PDB entry 7WKI | X-ray diffraction, 2.60 A resolution | chains A and B

Chain A:
Name: Complement factor H
Source organism: Homo sapiens
Notes: fragment: C-terminal domain
UniProtKB: P08603 (CFAH_HUMAN); residue numbers follow UniProt; this construct covers 1046-1231
Amino-acid sequence (192 residues; numbered 1046 to 1237; the number before each row is that of its first residue):
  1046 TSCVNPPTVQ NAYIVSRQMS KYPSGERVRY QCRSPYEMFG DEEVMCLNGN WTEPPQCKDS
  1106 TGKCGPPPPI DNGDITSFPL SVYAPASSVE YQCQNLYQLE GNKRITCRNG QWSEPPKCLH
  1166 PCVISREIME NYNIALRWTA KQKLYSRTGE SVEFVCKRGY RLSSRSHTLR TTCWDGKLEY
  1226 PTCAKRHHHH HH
Unresolved in the structure: 1046-1104, 1232-1237
Disulfides: Cys-1109/Cys-1152, Cys-1138/Cys-1163, Cys-1167/Cys-1218, Cys-1201/Cys-1228
Construct notes: expression tag (1232-1237)
UniProt features mapped onto this chain:
  - glycosylation: Asn-1095 (N-linked (GlcNAc...) asparagine)
  - natural variant: Asn-1050 (N1050Y: Associated with basal laminar drusen), Gln-1076 (Q1076E: In CFHD), Arg-1078 (R1078S: Associated with basal laminar drusen), Asp-1119 (D1119G: In CFHD), Val-1134 (V1134G: In AHUS1), Tyr-1142 (Y1142D: In AHUS1), Gln-1143 (Q1143E: Confirmed at protein level), Trp-1157 (W1157R: In AHUS1), Cys-1163 (C1163W: In AHUS1), Ile-1169 (I1169L: In AHUS1), Trp-1183 (W1183C: In AHUS1; W1183L: In AHUS1; W1183R: In AHUS1), Thr-1184 (T1184R: In CFHD), 10 further natural variant entries in UniProt
  - mutagenesis: Arg-1182 (R1182A: About 50% loss of C3b binding), Lys-1186 (K1186A: About 20% loss of C3b binding), Lys-1188 (K1188A: About 50% loss of C3b binding)
Reported in the primary citation:
  - conformationally variable residues (loop rearrangement, side-chain flip): Leu-1181 to Leu-1189

Chain B:
Name: Anti-CFH nanobody (VHH)
Source organism: Vicugna pacos
Notes: antibody fragment or engineered binder
Amino-acid sequence (142 residues; each row starts with the number of its first residue):
     1 QVQLVESGGG LVQAGGSLRL SCAASGLTVD DYAIGWFRQA PGKEREGVSC ISSSNGSTYY
    61 ADSVKGRFTI SSDNAKNTAY LQMNSLKPED TAVYYCAAAV SPNLECGTGP FGIYASYYGM
   121 DYWGQGTQVT VSSAAGHHHH HH
Unresolved in the structure: 1, 134-142
Disulfides: Cys-22/Cys-96, Cys-50/Cys-106
Reported in the primary citation:
  - mutagenesis - Y95A, P102A, T108A, P110A: unchanged binding to Complement factor H (chain A)

Chain A / chain B interface:
Residue-residue contacts (38):
  Arg-1171(A) with Ser-116(B), hydrogen bond (side chain-backbone); Tyr-117(B)
  Met-1174(A) with Tyr-117(B)
  Ala-1180(A) with Tyr-117(B); Tyr-118(B); Gly-119(B)
  Leu-1181(A) with Tyr-117(B), hydrogen bond (backbone-backbone); Tyr-118(B); Gly-119(B), hydrogen bond (backbone-backbone)
  Arg-1182(A) with Ser-101(B), hydrogen bond; Tyr-118(B); Asp-121(B), salt bridge
  Trp-1183(A) with Ala-33(B), hydrophobic; Cys-50(B), hydrophobic; Ala-99(B), hydrophobic; Ser-101(B), hydrogen bond (backbone-side chain); Leu-104(B); Glu-105(B); Thr-108(B), hydrogen bond; Gly-109(B); Pro-110(B); Phe-111(B), hydrophobic; Gly-119(B); Met-120(B), hydrophobic
  Thr-1184(A) with Ser-101(B); Leu-104(B)
  Ala-1185(A) with Asn-103(B); Leu-104(B)
  Gln-1187(A) with Tyr-118(B), hydrogen bond (backbone-side chain)
  Lys-1188(A) with Tyr-118(B)
  Leu-1189(A) with Tyr-114(B), hydrophobic; Tyr-117(B), hydrophobic; Tyr-118(B)
  Val-1200(A) with Gly-119(B); Met-120(B); Asp-121(B)
  Arg-1203(A) with Tyr-95(B), hydrogen bond; Trp-123(B)
Also at the interface, not in a pair above, chain A (15 interface residues in all): Ile-1169, Cys-1201
Also at the interface, not in a pair above, chain B (24 interface residues in all): Gln-39, Val-100, Pro-102, Cys-106
From the paper, about this interface:
  - residue pairs: Leu-1181(A)/Tyr-117(B) (backbone contact), Leu-1181(A)/Gly-119(B) (backbone contact), Arg-1182(A)/Asp-121(B) (salt bridge), Trp-1183(A)/Thr-108(B) (hydrogen bond), Trp-1183(A)/Leu-104(B), Trp-1183(A)/Pro-110(B), Gln-1187(A)/Tyr-118(B) (hydrogen bond), Arg-1203(A)/Tyr-95(B) (cation-pi contact), Trp-123(B)/Arg-1203(A)
  - epitope / paratope residues, chain A: Leu-1181(A), Arg-1182(A), Trp-1183(A), Gln-1187(A), Arg-1203(A)
  - hot spots on chain A (mutagenesis) - W1183A: decreased binding to Anti-CFH nanobody (VHH) (chain B)
  - epitope / paratope residues, chain B: Tyr-95(B), Leu-104(B), Thr-108(B), Pro-110(B), Tyr-117(B), Tyr-118(B), Gly-119(B), Asp-121(B), Trp-123(B)

Overview:
The interface between chain A and chain B involves 15 residues on one side and 24 on the other, with 8
hydrogen bonds and 1 salt bridge. Polar pairs include Arg-1182(A)/Asp-121(B), Arg-1171(A)/Ser-116(B) and
Arg-1182(A)/Ser-101(B). The paper describes backbone contacts between Leu-1181(A) and Tyr-117(B) and
Leu-1181(A) and Gly-119(B); a salt bridge between Arg-1182(A) and Asp-121(B); hydrogen bonds between
Trp-1183(A) and Thr-108(B) and Gln-1187(A) and Tyr-118(B). The paper reports that W1183A of chain A reduces
binding to Anti-CFH nanobody (VHH) (chain B); epitope/paratope residues Leu-1181(A), Arg-1182(A) and Tyr-95(B)
among others; 5 substitutions were tested in all.
Chain A is Complement factor H (Homo sapiens) and chain B is Anti-CFH nanobody (VHH) (Vicugna pacos); the
structure, Structure of the ultra-affinity complex between CFH and a nanobody, was determined by X-ray
diffraction.
